Entry 1WTX (X-ray diffraction, 2.20 A resolution); this record covers chains C and A of the 3 polymer chains in the assembly.

[Chain C]
Molecule: 8-nt DNA strand
Sequence (8 nucleotides; each row starts with the number of its first residue):
   109 GTAATTAC

[Chain A]
Protein: DNA-binding proteins 7a/7b/7d
Organism: Sulfolobus acidocaldarius
UniProtKB: P13123 (DN71_SULAC); residues 1-66 here correspond to UniProt positions 0-65 (UniProt number = residue number - 1)
Sequence (66 residues; row label = number of the first residue in the row):
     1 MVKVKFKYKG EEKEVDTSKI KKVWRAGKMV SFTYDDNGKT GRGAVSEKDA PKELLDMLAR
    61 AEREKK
Construct notes: engineered mutation Ala26 (Val25 in P13123)
Reported in the primary citation:
  - binding site for the 8-nt DNA strand: Trp24, Arg42
  - mutagenesis - V26A: decreased binding to the 8-nt DNA strand (chain C)

[Interface between chain C and chain A]
Contacting residue pairs (15):
  DA111(C) - Arg42(A)  base contact
  DA112(C) - Lys9(A)  sugar contact
  DT113(C) - Lys7(A)  sugar contact
  DT113(C) - Tyr8(A)  sugar contact
  DT113(C) - Lys9(A)  hydrogen bond to the phosphate
  DT113(C) - Met29(A)  base contact
  DT113(C) - Ser31(A)  hydrogen bond to the base
  DT113(C) - Ala44(A)  sugar contact
  DT114(C) - Lys7(A)  phosphate contact
  DT114(C) - Met29(A)  sugar contact
  DT114(C) - Ser46(A)  phosphate contact
  DA115(C) - Lys28(A)  phosphate contact
  DA115(C) - Ser46(A)  hydrogen bond to the phosphate
  DA115(C) - Lys48(A)  phosphate contact
  DC116(C) - Lys28(A)  salt bridge to the phosphate
Other interface residues (no listed pair), chain A (12 interface residues in all): Gly10, Val45

[In short]
6 residues of chain C and 12 residues of chain A are in contact; the contacts include 3 hydrogen bonds and 1
salt bridge. Polar contacts include DT113(C)-Ser31(A), DT113(C)-Lys9(A) and DA115(C)-Ser46(A). The paper
reports a binding site for the 8-nt DNA strand at Trp24(A) and Arg42(A); V26A of chain A reduces binding to
the 8-nt DNA strand (chain C).
Here chain C is an 8-nt DNA strand and chain A is DNA-binding proteins 7a/7b/7d (Sulfolobus acidocaldarius).
Entry 1WTX (Hyperthermophile chromosomal protein SAC7D single mutant V26A in complex with DNA GTAATTAC) was
determined by X-ray diffraction together with 1WTO, 1WTQ, 1WTR, 1WTV and 1XYI from the same study.
